Entry 8UTP (electron microscopy, 3.20 A resolution); this record covers chains K and A of the 7 polymer chains in the assembly.

Chain K:
Name: Kinesin-like protein KIF1A
From: Homo sapiens
Reference sequence: Q12756 (KIF1A_HUMAN); residues 1-393 here = UniProt positions 1-393
Amino-acid sequence (438 residues; each row starts with the number of its first residue):
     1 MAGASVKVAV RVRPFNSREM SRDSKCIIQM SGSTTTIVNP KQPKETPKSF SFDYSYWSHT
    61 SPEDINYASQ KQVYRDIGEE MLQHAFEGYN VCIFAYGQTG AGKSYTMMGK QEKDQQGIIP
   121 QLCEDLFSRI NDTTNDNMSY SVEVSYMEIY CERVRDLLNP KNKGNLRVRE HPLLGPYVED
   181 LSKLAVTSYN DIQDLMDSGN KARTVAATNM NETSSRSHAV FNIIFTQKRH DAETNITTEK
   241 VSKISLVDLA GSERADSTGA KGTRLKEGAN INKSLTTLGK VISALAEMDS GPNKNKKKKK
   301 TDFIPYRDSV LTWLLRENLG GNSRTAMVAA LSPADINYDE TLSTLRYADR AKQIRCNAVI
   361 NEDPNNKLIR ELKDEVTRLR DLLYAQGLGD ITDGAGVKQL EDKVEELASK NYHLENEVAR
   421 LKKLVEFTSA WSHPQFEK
Disordered / not traced: 1-3, 390-438
Construct notes: linker (394-425); expression tag (426-438)
Bound ions: Mg2+: Ser104, Ser215 (together with AMP-PNP)
Ligand contacts: AMP-PNP (ANP; phosphoaminophosphonic acid-adenylate ester): Arg11, Arg13, Pro14, Ser58, Gln98, Thr99, Gly100, Ala101, Gly102, Lys103, Ser104, Tyr105, Lys110, Asn211, Ser214, Ser215, Ala250, Gly251

Chain A:
Name: Tubulin alpha-1B chain
From: Sus scrofa
Reference sequence: Q2XVP4 (TBA1B_PIG); residue numbers follow UniProt; this construct covers 1-451
Amino-acid sequence (451 residues; row label = number of the first residue in the row):
     1 MRECISIHVG QAGVQIGNAC WELYCLEHGI QPDGQMPSDK TIGGGDDSFN TFFSETGAGK
    61 HVPRAVFVDL EPTVIDEVRT GTYRQLFHPE QLITGKEDAA NNYARGHYTI GKEIIDLVLD
   121 RIRKLADQCT GLQGFLVFHS FGGGTGSGFT SLLMERLSVD YGKKSKLEFS IYPAPQVSTA
   181 VVEPYNSILT THTTLEHSDC AFMVDNEAIY DICRRNLDIE RPTYTNLNRL ISQIVSSITA
   241 SLRFDGALNV DLTEFQTNLV PYPRIHFPLA TYAPVISAEK AYHEQLSVAE ITNACFEPAN
   301 QMVKCDPRHG KYMACCLLYR GDVVPKDVNA AIATIKTKRS IQFVDWCPTG FKVGINYQPP
   361 TVVPGGDLAK VQRAVCMLSN TTAIAEAWAR LDHKFDLMYA KRAFVHWYVG EGMEEGEFSE
   421 AREDMAALEK DYEEVGVDSV EGEGEEEGEE Y
Disordered / not traced: 441-451
Bound ions: Mg2+: Glu71 (together with GTP)
Ligand contacts: GTP (guanosine-5'-triphosphate): Gly10, Gln11, Ala12, Gln15, Glu71, Asp98, Ala99, Ala100, Asn101, Ser140, Phe141, Gly142, Gly143, Gly144, Thr145, Gly146, Ile171, Thr179, Glu183, Asn206, Tyr224, Leu227, Asn228
Swiss-Prot annotation at these positions:
  - motif: Met1 to Cys4 (MREC motif)
  - active site: Glu254
  - binding site (GTP): Gly10, Gln11, Ala12, Gln15, Glu71, Ala99, Ser140, Gly143, Gly144, Thr145, Gly146, Thr179, Glu183, Asn206, Tyr224, Asn228, Leu252
  - binding site (Mg(2+)): Glu71
  - site: Tyr451 (Involved in polymerization)
  - modified residue: Lys40 (N6,N6,N6-trimethyllysine), Ser48 (Phosphoserine), Ser232 (Phosphoserine), Tyr282 (3'-nitrotyrosine), Arg339 (Omega-N-methylarginine), Ser439 (Phosphoserine), Glu443 (5-glutamyl polyglutamate), Glu445 (5-glutamyl polyglutamate), Tyr451 (3'-nitrotyrosine)
  - cross-link (Glycyl lysine isopeptide (Lys-Gly)): Lys326 (interchain with G-Cter in ubiquitin), Lys370 (interchain with G-Cter in ubiquitin)

Chain K / chain A interface:
Pairs across the interface (15; chain K residue first):
  Ser252(K) - Glu414(A)
  Glu253(K) - Glu414(A)
  Arg254(K) - Glu414(A)  salt bridge
  Arg254(K) - Glu417(A)
  Arg254(K) - Glu420(A)  salt bridge
  Ala269(K) - Val409(A)
  Ala269(K) - Gly410(A)
  Ala269(K) - Gly412(A)
  Asn272(K) - Val409(A)
  Lys273(K) - Val409(A)
  Thr276(K) - Val409(A)
  Asp339(K) - Glu420(A)
  Glu340(K) - Glu414(A)
  Tyr347(K) - Arg402(A)
  Tyr347(K) - Glu415(A)  hydrogen bond
Other interface residues (no listed pair), chain K (12 interface residues in all): Ala255, Leu265
Other interface residues (no listed pair), chain A (11 interface residues in all): Tyr108, Glu411, Met413

Summary:
12 residues of chain K face 11 of chain A across their interface; the contacts include 1 hydrogen bond and 2
salt bridges. Among the polar pairs are Arg254(K)-Glu414(A), Arg254(K)-Glu420(A) and Tyr347(K)-Glu415(A).
Chain K binds AMP-PNP. Bound to chain A: GTP.
Here chain K is Kinesin-like protein KIF1A (Homo sapiens) and chain A is Tubulin alpha-1B chain (Sus scrofa).
Entry 8UTP (KIF1A[1-393] - AMP-PNP two-heads-bound state in complex with a microtubule - class T3L1) was
determined by electron microscopy together with 8UTN, 8UTO, 8UTQ, 8UTR, 8UTS, 8UTT and 4 further entries from
the same study.
